PDB entry 7MGX | X-ray diffraction, 3.13 A resolution | chains A and B of the 4 polymer chains in the assembly

# Chain A (and B)
Name: Multidrug transporter EmrE
From: Escherichia coli
Notes: chain B of this document is another copy of the same molecule, construct and numbering; everything in this record applies to it too
Reference sequence: P23895 (EMRE_ECOLI); residue numbers follow UniProt; this construct covers 1-110
Amino-acid sequence (110 residues; row label = number of the first residue in the row):
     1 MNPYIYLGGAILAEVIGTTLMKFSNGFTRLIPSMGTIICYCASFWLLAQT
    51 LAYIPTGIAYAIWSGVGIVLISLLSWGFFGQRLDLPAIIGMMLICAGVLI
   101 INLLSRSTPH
Disordered / not traced: 1, 105-110 (chain B: 1, 81-84, 104-110)
Differences from the reference sequence: engineered mutation Asn25 (Glu in P23895), Ile31 (Trp in P23895), Met34 (Val in P23895)
Small-molecule neighbours: 1,1'-dimethyl-4,4'-bipyridin-1-ium (KHJ): Glu14, Tyr40, Phe44
Curated features (UniProtKB/Swiss-Prot):
  - site: Tyr4 (Required for proper coupling between the substrate transport and the proton gradient), Glu14 (Essential for translocation and for substrate and proton binding), Tyr40 (Involved in substrate binding), Tyr60 (Involved in substrate binding), Trp63 (Involved in substrate binding), His110 (Important for activity)
  - mutagenesis: Tyr4 (Y4C: Still binds substrate. No transport activity in the presence of a proton gradient, but still transports substrate in the absence of a proton gradient. Resistance to toxicants is abolished ...), Tyr6 (Y6C/F/L: No effect on resistance to toxicants), Leu7 (L7C: No substrate binding. Resistance to toxicants is abolished), Ala10 (A10C: Still binds substrate, with lower affinity. Resistance to toxicants is abolished), Ile11 (I11C: Still binds substrate, with lower affinity. Resistance to toxicants is abolished), Glu14 (E14C: No substrate binding. No transport activity. Resistance to toxicants is abolished; E14D: Still binds substrate ...), Gly17 (G17C: No substrate binding. Resistance to toxicants is abolished), Thr18 (T18C: Still binds substrate, with lower affinity. Resistance to toxicants is abolished), Tyr40 (Y40C/F/L/M/S/T/V: Modifies substrate specificity), Tyr53 (Y53C: No effect on resistance to toxicants), Tyr60 (Y60C/F: Still binds substrate, with lower affinity. Resistance to toxicants is abolished), Trp63 (W63C/Y: No transport activity. Resistance to toxicants is abolished; W63F: Still binds substrate, with two-fold reduction in substrate affinity. Resistance to toxicants is abolished), 1 further mutagenesis entry in UniProt
Reported in the primary citation:
  - binding site for 1,1'-dimethyl-4,4'-bipyridin-1-ium: Glu14, Tyr60, Trp63
  - conformationally variable residues (side-chain flip): Tyr40, Phe44
  - mutagenesis - S43A, W63F: unchanged catalytic activity on TPA+
  - mutagenesis - S43A, W63F: unchanged catalytic activity on PheGdm+
  - mutagenesis - Y60F: abolished catalytic activity
  - specificity-determining residues: Trp63

# How chain A and chain B interact
Residue-residue contacts (70):
  Glu14(A) with Tyr60(B), hydrogen bond
  Val15(A) with Tyr60(B)
  Thr18(A) with Leu51(B); Thr56(B)
  Met21(A) with Leu47(B), hydrophobic; Ala48(B), hydrophobic; Leu51(B)
  Lys22(A) with Leu51(B); Ala52(B)
  Phe27(A) with Phe44(B); Trp45(B); Ala48(B), hydrophobic
  Tyr40(A) with Phe44(B), hydrophobic
  Tyr60(A) with Ser64(B), hydrogen bond (side chain-backbone); Gly67(B); Ile68(B), hydrogen bond (side chain-backbone)
  Trp63(A) with Tyr60(B)
  Ser64(A) with Ser64(B), hydrogen bond
  Gly67(A) with Tyr60(B)
  Ile68(A) with Gly57(B); Tyr60(B); Ala61(B), hydrophobic
  Ile71(A) with Thr56(B); Gly57(B); Tyr60(B), hydrophobic
  Ser72(A) with Gly57(B)
  Ser75(A) with Thr56(B)
  Arg82(A) with Tyr53(B); Pro55(B)
  Leu83(A) with Pro55(B); Ile58(B), hydrophobic
  Leu85(A) with Ile100(B); Ile101(B); Asn102(B); Leu103(B)
  Pro86(A) with Ile100(B)
  Ala87(A) with Ile100(B), hydrogen bond (backbone-backbone); Ile101(B)
  Gly90(A) with Gly97(B); Ile100(B); Ile101(B)
  Met91(A) with Ile58(B), hydrophobic; Ala61(B), hydrophobic; Ile101(B)
  Leu93(A) with Leu93(B); Ile94(B); Gly97(B); Ile100(B), hydrophobic
  Ile94(A) with Ala61(B); Ile94(B); Gly97(B); Val98(B); Ile101(B), hydrophobic
  Ala96(A) with Leu93(B)
  Gly97(A) with Gly90(B); Leu93(B); Ile94(B)
  Val98(A) with Ser64(B); Gly65(B)
  Ile100(A) with Pro86(B); Gly90(B); Leu93(B), hydrophobic
  Ile101(A) with Ile68(B), hydrophobic; Val69(B), hydrophobic; Pro86(B); Ala87(B); Gly90(B); Met91(B)
  Asn102(A) with Ile68(B)
  Leu104(A) with Pro86(B)
Other interface residues (no listed pair), chain A (35 interface residues in all): Ser24, Gly26, Phe44, Asp84
Other interface residues (no listed pair), chain B (34 interface residues in all): Tyr40, Ile62, Trp63, Leu99

# Overview
35 residues of chain A and 34 residues of chain B are in contact; the contacts include 5 hydrogen bonds. Polar
pairs include Glu14(A)-Tyr60(B), Tyr60(A)-Ser64(B) and Tyr60(A)-Ile68(B). Chain A binds
1,1'-dimethyl-4,4'-bipyridin-1-ium. The paper reports a binding site for 1,1'-dimethyl-4,4'-bipyridin-1-ium at
Glu14(A), Tyr60(A) and Trp63(A); Y60F of chain A abolishes catalytic activity; 3 substitutions were tested in
all.
Both chains are Multidrug transporter EmrE (Escherichia coli). Entry 7MGX (Structure of EmrE-D3 mutant in
complex with monobody L10 and methyl viologen) was determined by X-ray diffraction together with 7MH6, 7SSU,
7SV9, 7SVX, 7SZT and 7T00 from the same study.
